Entry 8D7I (X-ray diffraction, 3.63 A resolution); this record covers chains A and B of the 3 polymer chains in the assembly.

== Chain A ==
Molecule: Neutrophil elastase
Source organism: Homo sapiens
Notes: EC 3.4.21.37
UniProtKB: P08246 (ELNE_HUMAN); residues 29-246 here correspond to UniProt positions 30-247 (UniProt number = residue number + 1)
Chain sequence (218 residues; numbered 29 to 246; the number before each row is that of its first residue):
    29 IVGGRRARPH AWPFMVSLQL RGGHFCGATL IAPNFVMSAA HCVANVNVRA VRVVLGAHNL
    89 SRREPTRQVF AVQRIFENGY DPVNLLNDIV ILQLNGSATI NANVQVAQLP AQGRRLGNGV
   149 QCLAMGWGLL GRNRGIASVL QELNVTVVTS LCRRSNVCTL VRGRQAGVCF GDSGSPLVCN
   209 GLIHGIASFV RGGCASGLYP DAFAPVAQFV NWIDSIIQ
Cystine bridges: Cys54-Cys70, Cys150-Cys207, Cys180-Cys186, Cys197-Cys222
Swiss-Prot annotation at these positions:
  - active site (Charge relay system): His69, Asp116, Ser201
  - glycosylation (N-linked (GlcNAc...) asparagine): Asn87, Asn123, Asn172

== Chain B ==
Molecule: Extracellular Adherence Protein
Source organism: Staphylococcus aureus subsp. aureus
UniProtKB: Q99QS1 (MAP_STAAM); numbering as in UniProt (aligned over 49-145)
Chain sequence (100 residues; row label = number of the first residue in the row):
    46 GSTIQIPYTI TVNGTSQNIL SSLTFNKNQN ISYKDIENKV KSVLYFNRGI SDIDLRLSKQ
   106 AEYTVHFKNG TKRVIDLKSG IYTADLINTS DIKAISVNVD
Disordered / not traced: 46
Differences from the reference sequence: expression tag (46-48)

== How chain A and chain B interact ==
Contacting residue pairs - 52 pairs, chain A then chain B:
  Leu48(A) with Asn133(B); Asp136(B)
  Arg49(A) with Asn73(B); Asn133(B), hydrogen bond; Ser135(B); Asp136(B), salt bridge
  Gly51(A) with Asn75(B)
  His52(A) with Asn75(B); Leu131(B)
  Phe53(A) with Asn75(B); Leu131(B), hydrogen bond (backbone-backbone)
  Cys54(A) with Asp130(B)
  His69(A) with Thr128(B); Asp130(B), salt bridge
  Asn73(A) with Phe112(B); Asn114(B), hydrogen bond (backbone-side chain); Thr116(B), hydrogen bond; Lys117(B), hydrogen bond (side chain-backbone); Arg118(B)
  Val74(A) with Asn114(B)
  Asn75(A) with Asn114(B), hydrogen bond
  Pro110(A) with Arg118(B)
  Leu113(A) with Ile126(B), hydrophobic; Thr128(B)
  Ile164(A) with Leu131(B), hydrophobic
  Cys197(A) with Ala129(B)
  Phe198(A) with Ser77(B); Lys79(B); Tyr127(B), hydrophobic; Thr128(B); Ala129(B); Asp130(B); Leu131(B), hydrophobic
  Gly199(A) with Ala129(B), hydrogen bond (backbone-backbone); Asp130(B); Leu131(B)
  Asp200(A) with Ala129(B), hydrogen bond (backbone-backbone)
  Ser201(A) with Ala129(B), hydrogen bond (backbone-backbone); Asp130(B), hydrogen bond (side chain-backbone)
  Ser216(A) with Thr128(B); Ala129(B), hydrogen bond (backbone-backbone)
  Phe217(A) with Ile126(B), hydrophobic; Tyr127(B); Thr128(B); Ala129(B)
  Val218(A) with Ile126(B); Tyr127(B), hydrogen bond (backbone-backbone)
  Arg219(A) with Gly125(B); Ile126(B)
  Gly220(A) with Lys79(B), hydrogen bond (backbone-side chain); Gly125(B), hydrogen bond (backbone-backbone)
  Gly221(A) with Lys79(B)
Also at the interface, not in a pair above, chain A (27 interface residues in all): Cys70, Ala72, Leu157
Also at the interface, not in a pair above, chain B (20 interface residues in all): Tyr78

== Summary ==
The interface between chain A and chain B involves 27 residues on one side and 20 on the other, with 14
hydrogen bonds and 2 salt bridges. Polar pairs include Arg49(A)-Asp136(B), His69(A)-Asp130(B) and
Arg49(A)-Asn133(B). Curated annotation (UniProt) lists 3 active-site residues on chain A.
Chain A is Neutrophil elastase (Homo sapiens) and chain B is Extracellular Adherence Protein (Staphylococcus
aureus subsp. aureus); the structure, Bifunctional Inhibition of Neutrophil Elastase and Cathepsin G by Eap1
from S. aureus, was determined by X-ray diffraction, deposited together with 9ASS, 9ASX, 9ATK, 9ATU and 8D7K.
